PDB entry 8XXG | X-ray diffraction, 1.82 A resolution | chains A and G of the 4 polymer chains in the assembly

[Chain A]
Molecule: N-glycosylase/DNA lyase
Organism: Homo sapiens
Notes: EC 3.2.2.-, 4.2.99.18
UniProtKB: O15527 (OGG1_HUMAN); numbering as in UniProt (aligned over 12-345)
Sequence (336 residues; numbered 10 to 345; the number before each row is that of its first residue):
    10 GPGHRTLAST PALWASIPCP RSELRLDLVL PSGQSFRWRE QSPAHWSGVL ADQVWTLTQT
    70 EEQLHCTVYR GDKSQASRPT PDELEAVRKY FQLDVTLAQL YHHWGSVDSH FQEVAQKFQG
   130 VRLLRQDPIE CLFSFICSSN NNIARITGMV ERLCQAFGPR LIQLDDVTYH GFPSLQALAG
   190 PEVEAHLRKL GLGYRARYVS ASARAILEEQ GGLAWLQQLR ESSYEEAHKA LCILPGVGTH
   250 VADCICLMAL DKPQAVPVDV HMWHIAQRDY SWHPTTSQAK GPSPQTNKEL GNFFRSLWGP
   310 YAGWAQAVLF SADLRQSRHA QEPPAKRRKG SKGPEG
Unresolved in the structure: 326-345
Sequence notes: expression tag (10-11); engineered mutation His249 (Lys in O15527)
Bound ions: Mg2+: Cys241, Leu243, Val246 (shared with DC28(G) of chain G)
Ligand contacts: A1LXK ([(2R,3S,5S)-5-[2-azanyl-6,8-bis(oxidanylidene)-1,7-dihydropurin-9-yl]-2,3,5-tris(oxidanyl)pentyl] dihydrogen phosphate): Gly42, Phe45, Phe144, Ser147, Asn150, Asn151, Ile152, Ile155, His249, Cys253, Met257, Pro266, Val267, Asp268, Val269, His270, Met271, Gln315, Phe319, Leu323
Curated features (UniProtKB/Swiss-Prot):
  - binding site (DNA): Asn149, Arg154, Arg204, His270, Gln287
  - binding site (8-oxoguanine): Pro266, Asp268, Gln315, Phe319
  - natural variant: Gly12 (G12E: Found in a kidney cancer sample), Arg46 (R46Q: Found in a clear cell renal cell carcinoma sample), Ala85 (A85S: Found in a lung cancer sample), Arg131 (R131Q: Found in a lung cancer sample), Arg154 (R154H: Found in a gastric cancer sample), Ser232 (S232T: Found in a kidney cancer sample)
  - mutagenesis: Asp268 (D268E/Q: No effect on activity; D268N: Decreases activity about 65-fold)
Reported in the primary citation:
  - mutagenesis - K249H: abolished catalytic activity (AP-lyase activity)
  - mutagenesis - K249H: increased catalytic activity on under acidic conditions

[Chain G]
Molecule: 7-nt DNA strand
Organism: Homo sapiens
Sequence (7 nucleotides; row label = number of the first residue in the row):
    26 GTCTACC
Bound ions: Mg2+: DC28 (shared with Cys241(A), Leu243(A), Val246(A) of chain A)

[Chain A / chain G interface]
Contacting residue pairs - 19 pairs, chain A then chain G:
  Ser148(A) - DG26(G)  sugar contact
  Asn149(A) - DG26(G)  hydrogen bond to the phosphate
  Asn150(A) - DG26(G)  hydrogen bond to the phosphate
  Tyr203(A) - DG26(G)  hydrogen bond to the base
  Tyr207(A) - DC28(G)  sugar contact
  Leu243(A) - DC28(G)  phosphate contact
  Pro244(A) - DC28(G)  phosphate contact
  Gly245(A) - DT27(G)  sugar contact
  Gly245(A) - DC28(G)  hydrogen bond to the phosphate
  Val246(A) - DT27(G)  phosphate contact
  Val246(A) - DC28(G)  phosphate contact
  Gly247(A) - DT27(G)  hydrogen bond to the phosphate
  Thr248(A) - DT27(G)  phosphate contact
  His249(A) - DG26(G)  phosphate contact
  His249(A) - DT27(G)  hydrogen bond to the phosphate
  Val250(A) - DG26(G)  phosphate contact
  Val250(A) - DT27(G)  hydrogen bond to the phosphate
  Asp268(A) - DG26(G)  phosphate contact
  Val269(A) - DG26(G)  hydrogen bond to the phosphate
Interface residues without a listed pair, chain A (17 interface residues in all): Ser147, Arg206
Interface residues without a listed pair, chain G (4 interface residues in all): DT29

[Overview]
Chain A and chain G form an interface of 17 and 4 residues respectively, with 8 hydrogen bonds. Polar contacts
include Tyr203(A)-DG26(G), Asn149(A)-DG26(G) and Asn150(A)-DG26(G). Chain A binds compound A1LXK. From the
paper: K249H of chain A abolishes catalytic activity (AP-lyase activity); K249H of chain A increases catalytic
activity on under acidic conditions.
Chain A is N-glycosylase/DNA lyase and chain G is a 7-nt DNA strand, both from Homo sapiens; the structure,
Crystal structure of human 8-oxoguanine glycosylase K249H mutant bound to the reaction intermediate derived
from the ..., was determined by X-ray diffraction, deposited together with 8XWC, 8XWU and 8XXK.
